7W8G - chains 5 and G of the 12 polymer chains in the assembly; structure by electron microscopy, 2.52 A resolution.

[Chain 5]
Molecule: Minichromosome maintenance protein 5
Organism: Saccharomyces cerevisiae S288C
Notes: EC 3.6.4.12
UniProtKB: P29496 (MCM5_YEAST); residue numbers follow UniProt; this construct covers 1-775
Sequence (775 residues; each row starts with the number of its first residue):
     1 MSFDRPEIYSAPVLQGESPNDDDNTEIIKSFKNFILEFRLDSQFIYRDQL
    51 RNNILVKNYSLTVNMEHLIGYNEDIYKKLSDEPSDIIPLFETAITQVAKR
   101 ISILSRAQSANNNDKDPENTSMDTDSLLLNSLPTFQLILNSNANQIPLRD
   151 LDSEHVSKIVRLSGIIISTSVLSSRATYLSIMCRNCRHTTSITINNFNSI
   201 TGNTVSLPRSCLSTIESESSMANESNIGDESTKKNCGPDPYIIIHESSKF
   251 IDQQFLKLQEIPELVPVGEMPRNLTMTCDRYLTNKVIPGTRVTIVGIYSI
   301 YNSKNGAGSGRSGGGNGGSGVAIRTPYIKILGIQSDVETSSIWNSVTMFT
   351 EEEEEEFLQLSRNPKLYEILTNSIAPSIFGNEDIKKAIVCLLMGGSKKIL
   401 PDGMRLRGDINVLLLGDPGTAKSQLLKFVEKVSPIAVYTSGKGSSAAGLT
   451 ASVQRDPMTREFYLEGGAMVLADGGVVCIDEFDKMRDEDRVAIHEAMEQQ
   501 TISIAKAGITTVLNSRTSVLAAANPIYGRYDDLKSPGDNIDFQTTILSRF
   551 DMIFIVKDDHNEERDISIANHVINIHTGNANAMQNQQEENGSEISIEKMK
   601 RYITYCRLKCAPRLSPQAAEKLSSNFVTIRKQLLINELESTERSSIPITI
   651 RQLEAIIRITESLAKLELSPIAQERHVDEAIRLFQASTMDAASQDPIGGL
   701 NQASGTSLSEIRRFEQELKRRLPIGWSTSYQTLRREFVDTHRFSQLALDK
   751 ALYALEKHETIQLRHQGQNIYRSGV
Not modelled in the structure: 1, 111-128, 224-232, 305-318, 701-775
Curated features (UniProtKB/Swiss-Prot):
  - motif: Ser548 to Asp551 (Arginine finger)
  - binding site (ATP): Gly416 to Ser423
  - mutagenesis: Lys422 (K422A: Loss of MCM2-7 complex helicase activity)
Bound ions: Zn2+: Cys183, Cys186, Cys211, Cys236; Mg2+: Ser423 (together with ATP-gamma-S) (shared with 1 residue of chain 2)
Small-molecule neighbours:
  - ADP (adenosine-5'-diphosphate): Met404, Leu406, Glu498, Gln499, Ile650, Arg651, Glu654
  - ATP-gamma-S (AGS; phosphothiophosphoric acid-adenylate ester): Ser377, Ile378, Phe379, Pro418, Gly419, Thr420, Ala421, Lys422, Ser423, Gln424, Asp480, Glu481, Asn524, Ile568, His571, Val572, Ile575

[Chain G]
Molecule: DNA replication licensing factor MCM7
Organism: Saccharomyces cerevisiae S288C
Notes: EC 3.6.4.12
UniProtKB: P38132 (MCM7_YEAST); numbering as in UniProt (aligned over 1-845)
Sequence (845 residues; numbered 1 to 845; the number before each row is that of its first residue):
     1 MSAALPSIQLPVDYNNLFNEITDFLVTFKQDTLSSDATRNENEDENLDAE
    51 NIEQHLLEKGPKYMAMLQKVANRELNSVIIDLDDILQYQNEKFLQGTQAD
   101 DLVSAIQQNANHFTELFCRAIDNNMPLPTKEIDYKDDVLDVILNQRRLRN
   151 ERMLSDRTNEIRSENLMDTTMDPPSSMNDALREVVEDETELFPPNLTRRY
   201 FLYFKPLSQNCARRYRKKAISSKPLSVRQIKGDFLGQLITVRGIITRVSD
   251 VKPAVEVIAYTCDQCGYEVFQEVNSRTFTPLSECTSEECSQNQTKGQLFM
   301 STRASKFSAFQECKIQELSQQVPVGHIPRSLNIHVNGTLVRSLSPGDIVD
   351 VTGIFLPAPYTGFKALKAGLLTETYLEAQFVRQHKKKFASFSLTSDVEER
   401 VMELITSGDVYNRLAKSIAPEIYGNLDVKKALLLLLVGGVDKRVGDGMKI
   451 RGDINVCLMGDPGVAKSQLLKAICKISPRGVYTTGKGSSGVGLTAAVMKD
   501 PVTDEMILEGGALVLADNGICCIDEFDKMDESDRTAIHEVMEQQTISISK
   551 AGINTTLNARTSILAAANPLYGRYNPRLSPLDNINLPAALLSRFDILFLM
   601 LDIPSRDDDEKLAEHVTYVHMHNKQPDLDFTPVEPSKMREYIAYAKTKRP
   651 VMSEAVNDYVVQAYIRLRQDSKREMDSKFSFGQATPRTLLGIIRLSQALA
   701 KLRLADMVDIDDVEEALRLVRVSKESLYQETNKSKEDESPTTKIFTIIKK
   751 MLQETGKNTLSYENIVKTVRLRGFTMLQLSNCIQEYSYLNVWHLINEGNT
   801 LKFVDDGTMDTDQEDSLVSTPKLAPQTTASANVSAQDSDIDLQDA
Not modelled in the structure: 1, 32-58, 170-172, 731-845
Curated features (UniProtKB/Swiss-Prot):
  - motif: Ser592 to Asp595 (Arginine finger)
  - binding site (ATP): Tyr423, Gly463, Ala465, Lys466, Ser467, Asn568, Arg593, Arg687
  - modified residue: Thr811 (Phosphothreonine), Ser819 (Phosphoserine), Ser838 (Phosphoserine)
  - mutagenesis: Lys466 (K466A: Loss of MCM2-7 complex helicase activity)
Disulfides: Cys474-Cys522
Bound ions: Zn2+: Cys262, Cys265, Cys284, Cys289; Mg2+: Ser467 (together with ATP-gamma-S)
Small-molecule neighbours:
  - ATP-gamma-S (AGS; phosphothiophosphoric acid-adenylate ester), molecule 1: Glu421, Ile422, Tyr423, Asn425, Asp461, Pro462, Gly463, Val464, Ala465, Lys466, Ser467, Gln468, Glu525, Asn568, Leu612, Val616
  - ATP-gamma-S (AGS), molecule 2: Ile450, Glu542, Ala589, Arg593, Pro686, Arg687, Leu690

[Interface between chain 5 and chain G]
Contacting residue pairs (80):
  Phe3(5) - Pro357(G)
  Phe3(5) - Tyr375(G)
  Asp4(5) - Asn274(G)  hydrogen bond (backbone-side chain)
  Pro6(5) - Glu272(G)
  Pro6(5) - Asn274(G)
  Glu7(5) - Phe270(G)
  Glu7(5) - Gln271(G)
  Glu7(5) - Glu272(G)  hydrogen bond (backbone-backbone)
  Ile8(5) - Val269(G)  hydrophobic
  Ile8(5) - Phe270(G)
  Ile8(5) - Gln271(G)
  Ile8(5) - Leu281(G)  hydrophobic
  Ile8(5) - Thr285(G)
  Tyr9(5) - Pro193(G)  hydrophobic
  Tyr9(5) - Asn195(G)
  Tyr9(5) - Leu196(G)  hydrophobic
  Tyr9(5) - Val257(G)
  Tyr9(5) - Val269(G)
  Tyr9(5) - Phe270(G)  hydrogen bond (backbone-backbone)
  Tyr9(5) - Glu272(G)
  Ser10(5) - Glu190(G)  hydrogen bond
  Ser10(5) - Tyr267(G)
  Ser10(5) - Glu268(G)
  Ser10(5) - Val269(G)
  Ser10(5) - Ser286(G)
  Ala11(5) - Tyr267(G)
  Ala11(5) - Glu268(G)  hydrogen bond (backbone-backbone)
  Pro12(5) - Arg149(G)  hydrogen bond (backbone-side chain)
  Pro12(5) - Met153(G)  hydrophobic
  Pro12(5) - Glu190(G)
  Pro12(5) - Tyr267(G)
  Val13(5) - Arg149(G)
  Val13(5) - Phe192(G)  hydrophobic
  Val13(5) - Gly266(G)  hydrogen bond (backbone-backbone)
  Val13(5) - Glu268(G)
  Leu14(5) - Cys265(G)
  Leu14(5) - Gly266(G)  hydrogen bond (backbone-backbone)
  Gln15(5) - Cys265(G)
  Gly16(5) - Asp263(G)
  Gly16(5) - Gln264(G)
  Gly16(5) - Gly266(G)
  Glu17(5) - Asp263(G)  hydrogen bond (backbone-backbone)
  Glu17(5) - Gln264(G)  hydrogen bond (backbone-backbone)
  Asp22(5) - Gln293(G)  hydrogen bond (backbone-side chain)
  Asp23(5) - Asn292(G)
  Asp23(5) - Gln293(G)
  Asp23(5) - Thr294(G)
  Asn24(5) - Gln291(G)  hydrogen bond (side chain-backbone)
  Asn24(5) - Asn292(G)  hydrogen bond (backbone-side chain)
  Asn24(5) - Gln293(G)
  Thr25(5) - Glu288(G)
  Thr25(5) - Gln291(G)
  Thr25(5) - Asn292(G)  hydrogen bond (backbone-side chain)
  Ile28(5) - Gln291(G)
  Leu36(5) - Glu164(G)
  Arg47(5) - Asn165(G)  hydrogen bond (side chain-backbone)
  Arg47(5) - Leu166(G)
  Arg47(5) - Asp168(G)  salt bridge
  Arg51(5) - Leu166(G)  hydrogen bond (side chain-backbone)
  Arg51(5) - Met167(G)
  Gln96(5) - Gln291(G)
  Arg100(5) - Glu164(G)
  Arg100(5) - Leu166(G)
  Arg100(5) - Glu188(G)  salt bridge
  Ile101(5) - Leu166(G)  hydrophobic
  Ile103(5) - Ala180(G)
  Ile103(5) - Val184(G)  hydrophobic
  Leu104(5) - Leu166(G)  hydrophobic
  Leu104(5) - Met167(G)
  Leu104(5) - Ala180(G)  hydrophobic
  Leu104(5) - Leu181(G)
  Ser105(5) - Met167(G)
  Ala107(5) - Ser176(G)  hydrogen bond (backbone-side chain)
  Gln108(5) - Ser176(G)
  Gln108(5) - Met177(G)
  Gln108(5) - Ala180(G)
  Met182(5) - Ala4(G)  hydrophobic
  Arg187(5) - Ala4(G)
  Ser220(5) - Ser275(G)
  Asn223(5) - Leu370(G)
Other interface residues (no listed pair), chain 5 (39 interface residues in all): Ser2, Arg5, Thr92, Met221, Ile244
Other interface residues (no listed pair), chain G (52 interface residues in all): Ser2, Ile161, Thr169, Pro173, Glu183, Leu191, Glu287, Pro359, Thr372

[In short]
Chain 5 and chain G form an interface of 39 and 52 residues respectively; the contacts include 17 hydrogen
bonds and 2 salt bridges. Among the polar pairs are Arg47(5)-Asp168(G), Arg100(5)-Glu188(G) and
Asp4(5)-Asn274(G). Ligands of chain 5: ADP and ATP-gamma-S. Chain G binds ATP-gamma-S.
Chain 5 is Minichromosome maintenance protein 5 and chain G is DNA replication licensing factor MCM7, both
from Saccharomyces cerevisiae S288C; the structure, Cryo-EM structure of MCM double hexamer, was determined by
electron microscopy (same publication as 7V3U and 7V3V).
